PDB entry 5DVB | X-ray diffraction, 2.20 A resolution | chains E and F of the 10 polymer chains in the assembly

# Chain E (and F)
Name: Tsa2p
Organism: Saccharomyces cerevisiae
Notes: chain F of this document is another copy of the same molecule, construct and numbering; everything in this record applies to it too
Reference sequence: A0A0D4RBH7 (A0A0D4RBH7_YEASX); residue numbers follow UniProt; this construct covers 1-196
Chain sequence (217 residues; numbered -20 to 196; the number before each row is that of its first residue; numbers below 1 keep their minus sign (Met-20 is residue -20)):
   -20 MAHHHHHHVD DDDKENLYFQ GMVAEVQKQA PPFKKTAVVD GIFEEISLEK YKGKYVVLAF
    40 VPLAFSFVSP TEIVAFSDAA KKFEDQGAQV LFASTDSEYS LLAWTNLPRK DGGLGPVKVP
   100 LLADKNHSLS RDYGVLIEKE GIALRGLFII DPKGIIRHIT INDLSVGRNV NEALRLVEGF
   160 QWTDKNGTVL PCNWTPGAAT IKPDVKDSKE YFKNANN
Not modelled in the structure: -20 to -4, 180-196 (chain F: -20 to -4, 173-196)
Construct notes: initiating methionine (-20); expression tag (-19 to 0); engineered mutation Ser48 (Cys in A0A0D4RBH7)

# Interface between chain E and chain F
Residue-residue contacts - 53 pairs, chain E then chain F:
  Val5(E) with Leu123(F), hydrophobic; Ile140(F), hydrophobic; Asp142(F)
  Gln6(E) with Ile116(F); Leu123(F); Asp142(F), hydrogen bond
  Ile116(E) with Gln6(F)
  Leu123(E) with Gln6(F)
  Arg136(E) with Asn141(F); Asp142(F), salt bridge; Ser144(F)
  His137(E) with Thr139(F); Ile140(F), hydrogen bond (side chain-backbone); Asn141(F), hydrogen bond
  Ile138(E) with Ile138(F); Thr139(F); Ile140(F), hydrogen bond (backbone-backbone)
  Thr139(E) with His137(F); Ile138(F)
  Ile140(E) with Val5(F), hydrophobic; His137(F); Ile138(F), hydrogen bond (backbone-backbone)
  Asn141(E) with His137(F), hydrogen bond
  Asp142(E) with Val5(F); Gln6(F), hydrogen bond; Arg136(F), salt bridge
  Leu143(E) with Gln6(F)
  Ser144(E) with Arg136(F); Phe159(F); Thr162(F)
  Val145(E) with Arg154(F); Leu155(F), hydrophobic; Phe159(F), hydrophobic
  Gly146(E) with Arg154(F), hydrogen bond (backbone-side chain)
  Asn148(E) with Glu151(F), hydrogen bond; Arg154(F)
  Glu151(E) with Asn148(F), hydrogen bond
  Arg154(E) with Gly146(F), hydrogen bond (side chain-backbone); Arg147(F); Asn148(F)
  Leu155(E) with Asn141(F); Val145(F), hydrophobic
  Gly158(E) with Val145(F)
  Phe159(E) with Asp142(F); Ser144(F); Val145(F), hydrophobic
  Thr162(E) with Ser144(F)
  Val168(E) with Val47(F), hydrophobic; Ser144(F)
  Leu169(E) with Ser144(F), hydrogen bond (backbone-backbone); Gly146(F), hydrogen bond (backbone-backbone)
  Pro170(E) with Thr50(F)
  Asn172(E) with Asn148(F)
Interface residues without a listed pair, chain E (27 interface residues in all): Arg147
Interface residues without a listed pair, chain F (25 interface residues in all): Leu143, Gly158

# Summary
27 residues of chain E and 25 residues of chain F are in contact; the contacts include 13 hydrogen bonds and 2
salt bridges. Polar contacts include Arg136(E)-Asp142(F), Gln6(E)-Asp142(F) and His137(E)-Ile140(F).
Both chains are Tsa2p (Saccharomyces cerevisiae). Entry 5DVB (Crystal Structure of S. cerevisiae TSA2) was
determined by X-ray diffraction (same publication as 5EPT).
